PDB entry 6V9A | X-ray diffraction, 2.30 A resolution | chains H and G

[Chain H (and G)]
Protein: Glucose-1-phosphate adenylyltransferase
From: Agrobacterium fabrum (strain C58 / ATCC 33970)
Notes: EC 2.7.7.27; chain G of this document is another copy of the same molecule, construct and numbering; everything in this record applies to it too
UniProt: Q8U8L5 (GLGC_AGRFC); numbering as in UniProt (aligned over 1-420)
Chain sequence (440 residues; each row starts with the number of its first residue; numbers below 1 keep their minus sign (Met-19 is residue -19)):
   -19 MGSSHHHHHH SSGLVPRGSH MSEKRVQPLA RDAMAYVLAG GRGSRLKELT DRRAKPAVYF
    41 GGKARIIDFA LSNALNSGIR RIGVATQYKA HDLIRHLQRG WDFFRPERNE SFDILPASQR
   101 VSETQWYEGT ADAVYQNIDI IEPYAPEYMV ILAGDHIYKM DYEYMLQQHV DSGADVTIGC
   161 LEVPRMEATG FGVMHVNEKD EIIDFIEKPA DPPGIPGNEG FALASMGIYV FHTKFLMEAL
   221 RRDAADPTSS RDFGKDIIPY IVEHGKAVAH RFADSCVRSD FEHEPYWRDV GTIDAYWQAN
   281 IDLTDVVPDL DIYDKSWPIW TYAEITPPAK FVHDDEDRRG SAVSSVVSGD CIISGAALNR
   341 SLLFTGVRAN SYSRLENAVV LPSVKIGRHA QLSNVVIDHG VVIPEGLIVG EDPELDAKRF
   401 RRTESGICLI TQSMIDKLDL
Disordered / not traced: -19 to 5
Sequence notes: expression tag (-19 to 0); engineered mutation Asp72 (Ser in Q8U8L5)
UniProt features mapped onto this chain:
  - binding site (alpha-D-glucose 1-phosphate): Tyr107, Gly172, Glu187, Lys188, Ser205
Reported in the primary citation:
  - mutagenesis - S52A, S52D, S52E: unchanged catalytic activity on Pyr
  - mutagenesis - S52C, S52D, S52E, S52W: decreased binding to AMP
  - mutagenesis - S52A, S52D, S52E: abolished binding to Fru6P
  - mutagenesis - S52A, S52D: unchanged binding to Pyr
  - mutagenesis - S52D (Tm 63.5 degC), S52E (Tm 66.1 degC): increased stability
  - mutagenesis - S52D, S52E: abolished catalytic activity on Fru6P
  - mutagenesis - S52A, S52C, S52W: decreased catalytic activity on Fru6P
  - mutagenesis - S52A: unchanged binding to AMP
  - mutagenesis - S52E: decreased binding to Pyr
  - allosteric site: Ser52
  - mutagenesis - S52W: abolished catalytic activity on Pyr
  - mutagenesis - S52C, S52W: decreased stability

[Chain H / chain G interface]
Residue-residue contacts (66):
  Gly42(H) - Pro308(G)
  Lys43(H) - Ile305(G)
  Lys43(H) - Thr306(G)  hydrogen bond (side chain-backbone)
  Leu283(H) - Lys310(G)  hydrogen bond (backbone-side chain)
  Thr284(H) - Lys310(G)
  Asp285(H) - Lys310(G)  hydrogen bond (backbone-side chain)
  Val286(H) - His313(G)
  Ile292(H) - Pro307(G)
  Tyr293(H) - Pro307(G)  hydrophobic
  Tyr293(H) - Pro308(G)  hydrogen bond (side chain-backbone)
  Tyr293(H) - Ala309(G)
  Tyr293(H) - Lys310(G)
  Tyr293(H) - Asp330(G)
  Tyr293(H) - Ile332(G)  hydrophobic
  Trp300(H) - Ile305(G)  hydrophobic
  Thr301(H) - Ile305(G)
  Ala303(H) - Ile305(G)  hydrophobic
  Ile305(H) - Lys43(G)
  Ile305(H) - Trp300(G)  hydrophobic
  Ile305(H) - Thr301(G)
  Ile305(H) - Ala303(G)  hydrophobic
  Thr306(H) - Lys43(G)  hydrogen bond (backbone-side chain)
  Pro307(H) - Ile292(G)
  Pro307(H) - Tyr293(G)  hydrophobic
  Pro308(H) - Gly42(G)
  Pro308(H) - Tyr293(G)  hydrogen bond (backbone-side chain)
  Pro308(H) - Val326(G)  hydrophobic
  Pro308(H) - Val327(G)
  Pro308(H) - Ser328(G)
  Ala309(H) - Tyr293(G)
  Ala309(H) - Val326(G)
  Ala309(H) - Val327(G)  hydrogen bond (backbone-backbone)
  Lys310(H) - Leu283(G)  hydrogen bond (side chain-backbone)
  Lys310(H) - Thr284(G)
  Lys310(H) - Asp285(G)  hydrogen bond (side chain-backbone)
  Lys310(H) - Tyr293(G)
  Lys310(H) - Ser325(G)
  Lys310(H) - Val326(G)
  Phe311(H) - Phe311(G)  hydrophobic
  Phe311(H) - Ala322(G)
  Phe311(H) - Ser324(G)  hydrogen bond (backbone-backbone)
  Phe311(H) - Ser325(G)  hydrogen bond (backbone-backbone)
  Phe311(H) - Val327(G)  hydrophobic
  His313(H) - Val286(G)
  Asp314(H) - Val323(G)
  Arg319(H) - Arg319(G)
  Arg319(H) - Val323(G)
  Gly320(H) - Ala322(G)
  Ser321(H) - Ser321(G)
  Ser321(H) - Ala322(G)
  Ala322(H) - Phe311(G)
  Ala322(H) - Gly320(G)
  Ala322(H) - Ser321(G)  hydrogen bond (backbone-side chain)
  Val323(H) - Asp314(G)
  Val323(H) - Arg319(G)
  Val323(H) - Ser321(G)
  Ser324(H) - Phe311(G)  hydrogen bond (backbone-backbone)
  Ser324(H) - Asp314(G)
  Ser325(H) - Lys310(G)
  Ser325(H) - Phe311(G)  hydrogen bond (backbone-backbone)
  Val326(H) - Pro308(G)  hydrophobic
  Val326(H) - Ala309(G)
  Val327(H) - Pro308(G)
  Val327(H) - Ala309(G)  hydrogen bond (backbone-backbone)
  Ser328(H) - Pro308(G)
  Asp330(H) - Tyr293(G)
Also at the interface, not in a pair above, chain H (37 interface residues in all): Gly41, Lys295, Val312, Ile332, Asn339, Arg348
Also at the interface, not in a pair above, chain G (36 interface residues in all): Val312, Cys331, Asn339, Arg348

[Overview]
37 residues of chain H face 36 of chain G across their interface; the contacts include 15 hydrogen bonds.
Polar pairs include Lys43(H)-Thr306(G), Leu283(H)-Lys310(G) and Asp285(H)-Lys310(G). From the paper: S52C,
S52D and S52E of chain H, among others, reduce binding to AMP; an allosteric site at Ser52(H); 5 substitutions
were tested in all.
Chain H and chain G are both Glucose-1-phosphate adenylyltransferase (Agrobacterium fabrum (strain C58 / ATCC
33970)); the structure, Agrobacterium tumefaciens ADP-Glucose pyrophosphorylase-S72D, was determined by X-ray
diffraction (same publication as 6V96 and 6V99).
